8QN0 - chain A; structure by X-ray diffraction, 1.49 A resolution.

== Chain A ==
Name: Bifunctional epoxide hydrolase 2
From: Homo sapiens
Notes: EC 3.3.2.10, 3.1.3.76
Reference sequence: P34913 (HYES_HUMAN); residues 222-555 here = UniProt positions 222-555
Chain sequence (367 residues; each row starts with the number of its first residue):
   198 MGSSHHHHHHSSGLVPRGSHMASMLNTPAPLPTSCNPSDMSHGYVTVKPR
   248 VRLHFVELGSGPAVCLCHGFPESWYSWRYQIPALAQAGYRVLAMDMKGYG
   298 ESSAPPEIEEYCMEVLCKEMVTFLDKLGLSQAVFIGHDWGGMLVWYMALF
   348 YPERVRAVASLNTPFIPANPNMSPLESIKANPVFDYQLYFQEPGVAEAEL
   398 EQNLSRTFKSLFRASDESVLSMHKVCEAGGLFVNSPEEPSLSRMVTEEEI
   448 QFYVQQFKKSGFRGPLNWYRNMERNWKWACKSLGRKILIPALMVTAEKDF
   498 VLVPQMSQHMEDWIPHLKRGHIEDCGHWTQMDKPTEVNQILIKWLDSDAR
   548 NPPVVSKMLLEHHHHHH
Not modelled in the structure: 198-225, 548-564
Construct notes: initiating methionine (198); expression tag (199-221, 556-564)
UniProt features mapped onto this chain:
  - motif: S553 to M555 (Microbody targeting signal)
  - active site: D335 (Nucleophile), Y466 (Proton donor), H524 (Proton acceptor)
  - binding site (substrate): Y383
  - modified residue: S370 (Phosphoserine), K421 (N6-succinyllysine), K455 (N6-succinyllysine), K554 (N6-succinyllysine)
  - lipidation: C522 (S-(15-deoxy-Delta12,14-prostaglandin J2-9-yl)cysteine)
  - natural variant: R287 (R287Q: No effect on phosphatase activity), E470 (E470G: No effect on phosphatase activity and epoxyde hydrolase activity)
  - mutagenesis: C522 (C522S: Loss of S-(15-deoxy-Delta12,14-prostaglandin J2-9-yl)cysteine-induced inhibition of epoxide hydrolase activity)
Small-molecule neighbours: 1''-3'gc(etheno)ADPR (WJ5; (3AR,6AS)-N-[(2,4-dichlorophenyl)methyl]-5-(4-methylphenyl)sulfonyl-1,3,3A,4,6,6A-hexahydropyrrolo[3,4-c]pyrrole-2-carboxamide): F267, P268, D335, W336, M339, Y343, T360, P361, I363, F381, Y383, Q384, L408, M419, Y466, V498, L499, M503, H524, W525

== Summary ==
Bound to chain A: 1''-3'gc(etheno)ADPR. From UniProt: 3 active-site residues, substrate-binding residue Y383
and one mutagenesis site.
Chain A is Bifunctional epoxide hydrolase 2 (Homo sapiens); the structure, Soluble epoxide hydrolase in
complex with RK3, was determined by X-ray diffraction, deposited together with 8QMZ.
